Entry 4WDT (X-ray diffraction, 1.50 A resolution); this record covers chain A.

# Chain A
Name: Aldo-keto reductase family 1 member C3
Source organism: Homo sapiens
Notes: EC 1.1.1.64
UniProt: P42330 (AK1C3_HUMAN); residue numbers follow UniProt; this construct covers 1-323
Chain sequence (331 residues; row label = number of the first residue in the row):
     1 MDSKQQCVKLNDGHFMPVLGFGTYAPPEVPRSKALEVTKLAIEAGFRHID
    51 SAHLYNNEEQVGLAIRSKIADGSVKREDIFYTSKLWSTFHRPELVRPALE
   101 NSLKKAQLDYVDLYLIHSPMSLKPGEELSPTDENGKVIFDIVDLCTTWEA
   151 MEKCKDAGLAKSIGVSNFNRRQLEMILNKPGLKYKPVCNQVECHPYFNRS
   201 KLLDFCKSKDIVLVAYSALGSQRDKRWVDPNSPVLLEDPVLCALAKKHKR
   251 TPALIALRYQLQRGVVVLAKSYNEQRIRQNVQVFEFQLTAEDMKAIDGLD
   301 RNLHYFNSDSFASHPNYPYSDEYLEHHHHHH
Not modelled in the structure: 1-5, 321-331
Sequence notes: variant Gln-5 (His in P42330); expression tag (324-331)
Swiss-Prot annotation at these positions:
  - active site: Tyr-55 (Proton donor)
  - binding site (NADP(+)): Thr-23, Tyr-24, Asp-50, Ser-166, Asn-167, Gln-190, Tyr-216 to Gln-222, Lys-270 to Tyr-272, Arg-276 to Asn-280
  - binding site (substrate): His-117
  - site: Leu-54 (Important for substrate specificity), Lys-84 (Lowers pKa of active site Tyr), Trp-227 (Involved in ligand recognition and product release), Phe-306 (Involved in ligand recognition and product release)
Ligand contacts:
  - NADP (NAP; NADP nicotinamide-adenine-dinucleotide phosphate): Gly-22, Thr-23, Tyr-24, Asp-50, Tyr-55, Lys-84, His-117, Ser-166, Asn-167, Gln-190, Tyr-216, Ser-217, Ala-218, Leu-219, Gly-220, Ser-221, Gln-222, Leu-236, Ala-253, Leu-268, Ala-269, Lys-270, Ser-271, Tyr-272, Asn-273, Arg-276, Gln-279, Asn-280, Phe-306
  - 2-nitro-5-(phenylsulfonyl)phenol (WDT): Tyr-24, Leu-54, Tyr-55, Trp-86, His-117, Met-120, Asn-167, Tyr-216, Trp-227, Phe-306, Phe-311

# Summary
Chain A binds NADP and 2-nitro-5-(phenylsulfonyl)phenol. Curated annotation (UniProt) lists active-site
residue Tyr-55, 21 NADP+-binding residues and substrate-binding residue His-117.
Chain A is Aldo-keto reductase family 1 member C3 (Homo sapiens); the structure, 17beta-HSD5 in complex with
2-nitro-5-(phenylsulfonyl)phenol, was determined by X-ray diffraction, deposited together with 4WDU, 4WDW,
4WDX, 4XVD and 4XVE.
